PDB entry 6ISA | X-ray diffraction, 2.00 A resolution | chain A

== Chain A ==
Protein: CD226 antigen
Source organism: Mus musculus
Reference sequence: Q8K4F0 (CD226_MOUSE); residues 1-223 here correspond to UniProt positions 21-243 (UniProt number = residue number + 20)
Sequence (223 residues; numbered 1 to 223; the number before each row is that of its first residue):
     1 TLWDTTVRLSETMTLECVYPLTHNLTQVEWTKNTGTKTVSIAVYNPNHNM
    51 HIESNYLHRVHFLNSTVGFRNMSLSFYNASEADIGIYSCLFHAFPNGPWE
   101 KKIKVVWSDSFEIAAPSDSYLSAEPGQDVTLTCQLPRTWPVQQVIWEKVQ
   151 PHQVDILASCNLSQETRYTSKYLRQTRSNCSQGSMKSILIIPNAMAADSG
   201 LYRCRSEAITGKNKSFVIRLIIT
Disordered / not traced: 1
Disulfide bonds: Cys-17/Cys-89, Cys-133/Cys-204, Cys-160/Cys-180

== Summary ==
Chain A is CD226 antigen (Mus musculus); the structure, mCD226, was determined by X-ray diffraction (same
publication as 6ISB and 6ISC).
